2JEI - chains A and P of the 3 polymer chains in the assembly; structure by X-ray diffraction, 2.39 A resolution.

# Chain A
Protein: DNA polymerase IV
Source organism: Sulfolobus solfataricus
Notes: EC 2.7.7.7
UniProtKB: Q97W02 (DPO42_SULSO); residues 1-352 here = UniProt positions 1-352
Chain sequence (358 residues; row label = number of the first residue in the row; numbers below 1 keep their minus sign (His-5 is residue -5)):
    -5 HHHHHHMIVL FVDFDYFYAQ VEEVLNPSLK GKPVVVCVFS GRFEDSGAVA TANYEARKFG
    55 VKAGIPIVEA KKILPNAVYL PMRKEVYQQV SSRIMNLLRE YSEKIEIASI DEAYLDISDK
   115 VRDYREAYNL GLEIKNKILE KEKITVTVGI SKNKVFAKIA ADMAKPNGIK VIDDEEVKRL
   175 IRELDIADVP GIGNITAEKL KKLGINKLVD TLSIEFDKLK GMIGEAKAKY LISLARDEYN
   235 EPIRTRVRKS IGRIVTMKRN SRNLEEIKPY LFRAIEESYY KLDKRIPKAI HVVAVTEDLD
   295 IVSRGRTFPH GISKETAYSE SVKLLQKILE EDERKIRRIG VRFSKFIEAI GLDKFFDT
Unresolved in the structure: -5 to -2, 343-352
Swiss-Prot annotation at these positions:
  - active site: Glu106
  - binding site (Mg(2+)): Asp7, Asp105
  - site: Tyr12 (Substrate discrimination)
  - mutagenesis: Asp105 to Glu106 (Loss of function), Glu342 to Thr352 (Almost complete loss of interaction with PCNA)

# Chain P
Molecule: 14-nt DNA strand
Sequence (14 nucleotides; row label = number of the first residue in the row):
     1 GGGGGAAGGA TTCT

# How chain A and chain P interact
Residue-residue contacts - 28 pairs, chain A then chain P:
  Ser103(A) with DT14(P), phosphate contact
  Asp105(A) with DT14(P), phosphate contact
  Lys152(A) with DT14(P), salt bridge to the phosphate
  Val183(A) with DC13(P), phosphate contact
  Pro184(A) with DC13(P), phosphate contact
  Gly185(A) with DT12(P), phosphate contact; DC13(P), hydrogen bond to the phosphate
  Ile186(A) with DT12(P), phosphate contact; DC13(P), hydrogen bond to the phosphate
  Gly187(A) with DT12(P), hydrogen bond to the phosphate; DC13(P), phosphate contact
  Asn188(A) with DT12(P), phosphate contact
  Ile189(A) with DT11(P), phosphate contact; DT12(P), hydrogen bond to the phosphate
  Thr190(A) with DT11(P), phosphate contact; DT12(P), hydrogen bond to the phosphate
  Lys193(A) with DT11(P), salt bridge to the phosphate
  Val296(A) with DG9(P), phosphate contact
  Ser297(A) with DG8(P), sugar contact; DG9(P), hydrogen bond to the phosphate
  Arg298(A) with DG8(P), salt bridge to the phosphate; DG9(P), salt bridge to the phosphate
  Gly299(A) with DA7(P), phosphate contact; DG8(P), hydrogen bond to the phosphate
  Arg300(A) with DA7(P), phosphate contact
  Thr301(A) with DA7(P), hydrogen bond to the phosphate
  Lys321(A) with DG8(P), salt bridge to the phosphate
  Lys339(A) with DA6(P), salt bridge to the phosphate
Interface residues without a listed pair, chain A (23 interface residues in all): Glu106, Lys221, Ile295

# Overview
23 residues of chain A face 8 of chain P across their interface; the contacts include 8 hydrogen bonds and 6
salt bridges. Among the polar pairs are Gly185(A)-DC13(P), Ile186(A)-DC13(P) and Gly187(A)-DT12(P).
Chain A is DNA polymerase IV (Sulfolobus solfataricus) and chain P is a 14-nt DNA strand; the structure, The
Molecular Basis of Selectivity of Nucleoside Triphosphate Incorporation Opposite O6-Benzylguanine by
Sulfolobus solfataricus DNA Polymerase ..., was determined by X-ray diffraction together with 2JEF, 2JEG and
2JEJ from the same study.
